8UYN - chain A; structure by X-ray diffraction, 2.00 A resolution.

Chain A:
Protein: Neutrophil gelatinase-associated lipocalin
Source organism: Homo sapiens
UniProtKB: P80188 (NGAL_HUMAN); residues 1-178 here correspond to UniProt positions 21-198 (UniProt number = residue number + 20)
Sequence (178 residues; numbered 1 to 178; the number before each row is that of its first residue):
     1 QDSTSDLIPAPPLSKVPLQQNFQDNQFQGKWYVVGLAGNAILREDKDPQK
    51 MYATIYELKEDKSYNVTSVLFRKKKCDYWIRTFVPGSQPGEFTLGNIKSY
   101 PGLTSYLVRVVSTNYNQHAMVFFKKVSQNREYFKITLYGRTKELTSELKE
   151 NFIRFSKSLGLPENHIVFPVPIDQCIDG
Not modelled in the structure: 1, 178
Sequence notes: conflict S87 (Cys107 in P80188)
Curated features (UniProtKB/Swiss-Prot):
  - binding site (a carboxymycobactin): Y52 to T54, K125, K134, Y138
  - binding site (enterobactin): Y106, K134
  - modified residue: Q1 (Pyrrolidone carboxylic acid)
  - glycosylation: N65 (N-linked (GlcNAc...) asparagine)
Disulfide bonds: C76-C175
Small-molecule neighbours: 4OL (N,N'-butane-1,4-diylbis[1-hydroxy-N-(3-{[(1-hydroxy-6-oxo-1,6-dihydropyridin-2-yl)carbonyl]amino}propyl)-6-oxo-1,6-dihydropyridine-2-carboxamide]): A40, I41, Y52, S68, L70, W79, R81, Y100, Y106, F123, K124, K125, Y132, F133, K134
What the authors report for this chain:
  - binding site for 4OL: K125, K134

Summary:
Chain A binds compound 4OL. From UniProt: 6 carboxymycobactin-binding residues and enterobactin-binding
residues Y106 and K134. From the paper: a binding site for 4OL at K125 and K134.
Chain A is Neutrophil gelatinase-associated lipocalin (Homo sapiens); the structure, Fundamental
Characterization of Chelated and Crystallized Actinium in a Macromolecular Host, was determined by X-ray
diffraction, deposited together with 8UZ9.
